8UBA - chains A and I of the 9 polymer chains in the assembly; structure by electron microscopy, 3.20 A resolution.

Chain A:
Molecule: Reverse transcriptase
From: Bordetella phage BPP-1
UniProt: Q775D8 (Q775D8_BPBPP); numbering as in UniProt (aligned over 1-328)
Amino-acid sequence (328 residues; row label = number of the first residue in the row):
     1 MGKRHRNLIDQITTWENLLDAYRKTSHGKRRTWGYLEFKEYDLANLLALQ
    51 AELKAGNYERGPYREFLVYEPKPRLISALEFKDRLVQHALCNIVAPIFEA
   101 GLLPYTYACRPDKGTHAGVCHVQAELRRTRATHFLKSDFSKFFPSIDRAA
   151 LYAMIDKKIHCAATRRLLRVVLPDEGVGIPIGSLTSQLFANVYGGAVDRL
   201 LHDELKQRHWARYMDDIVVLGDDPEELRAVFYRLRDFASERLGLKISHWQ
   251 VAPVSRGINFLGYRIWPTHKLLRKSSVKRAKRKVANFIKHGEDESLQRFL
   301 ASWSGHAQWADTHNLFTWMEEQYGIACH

Chain I:
Molecule: Diversity-generating retroelement (DGR) RNA Sp
Sequence (140 nucleotides; row label = number of the first residue in the row):
     1 CAUGGCUCUGCCAACGCUACGGCUUGGCGGGCUGGCCUUUCCUCAAUAGG
    51 UGGUCAGCCGGUUCUGUCCUGCUUCGGCGAACACGUUACACGGUUCGGCA
   101 AAACGUCGAUUACUGAAAAUGGAAAGGCGGGGCCGACUUC
Not modelled in the structure: 1-2, 34-46, 82-89, 140

How chain A and chain I interact:
Residue-residue contacts (121; chain A residue first):
  Met1(A) - C104(I)  phosphate contact
  Met1(A) - G105(I)  phosphate contact
  Gly2(A) - A123(I)  phosphate contact
  Lys3(A) - C107(I)  base contact
  Lys3(A) - G108(I)  hydrogen bond to the base
  Lys3(A) - A109(I)  hydrogen bond to the sugar
  Arg4(A) - A109(I)  base contact
  Arg4(A) - U110(I)  hydrogen bond to the sugar
  Arg4(A) - U111(I)  hydrogen bond to the base
  Arg4(A) - G122(I)  hydrogen bond to the base
  Arg4(A) - A123(I)  salt bridge to the phosphate
  Arg6(A) - U110(I)  hydrogen bond to the base
  Arg6(A) - A118(I)  sugar contact
  Arg6(A) - A119(I)  salt bridge to the phosphate
  Arg6(A) - U120(I)  base contact
  Arg6(A) - G121(I)  sugar contact
  Arg6(A) - G122(I)  hydrogen bond to the base
  Asn7(A) - U120(I)  hydrogen bond to the sugar
  Asn7(A) - G121(I)  hydrogen bond to the phosphate
  Arg23(A) - A48(I)  phosphate contact
  Arg23(A) - G49(I)  phosphate contact
  Ser26(A) - G50(I)  phosphate contact
  His27(A) - G49(I)  salt bridge to the phosphate
  His27(A) - G50(I)  salt bridge to the phosphate
  Gly28(A) - G50(I)  hydrogen bond to the phosphate
  Gly28(A) - U51(I)  phosphate contact
  Arg30(A) - G49(I)  hydrogen bond to the phosphate
  Arg30(A) - G50(I)  salt bridge to the phosphate
  Arg31(A) - U51(I)  phosphate contact
  Pro71(A) - G57(I)  base contact
  Pro71(A) - C58(I)  base contact
  Lys72(A) - G57(I)  sugar contact
  Lys72(A) - C58(I)  sugar contact
  Arg74(A) - G57(I)  salt bridge to the phosphate
  Ala100(A) - G105(I)  hydrogen bond to the sugar
  Ala100(A) - G131(I)  hydrogen bond to the base
  Gly101(A) - G105(I)  hydrogen bond to the sugar
  Gly101(A) - U106(I)  sugar contact
  Leu102(A) - G131(I)  hydrogen bond to the base
  Leu103(A) - G131(I)  base contact
  Pro104(A) - G130(I)  phosphate contact
  Pro104(A) - G131(I)  sugar contact
  Tyr105(A) - G130(I)  hydrogen bond to the phosphate
  Tyr105(A) - G131(I)  hydrogen bond to the phosphate
  Thr115(A) - U54(I)  base contact
  Thr115(A) - C55(I)  sugar contact
  Cys120(A) - U94(I)  hydrogen bond to the base
  Gln123(A) - G92(I)  base contact
  Gln123(A) - U94(I)  base contact
  Ala124(A) - U94(I)  phosphate contact
  Arg127(A) - C91(I)  base contact
  Arg127(A) - G92(I)  hydrogen bond to the base
  Arg127(A) - U94(I)  base contact
  Arg128(A) - U95(I)  salt bridge to the phosphate
  His133(A) - A80(I)  salt bridge to the phosphate
  Asp138(A) - G57(I)  phosphate contact
  Lys157(A) - C107(I)  salt bridge to the phosphate
  Lys157(A) - G108(I)  salt bridge to the phosphate
  Lys157(A) - U110(I)  salt bridge to the phosphate
  His160(A) - U110(I)  hydrogen bond to the sugar
  Cys161(A) - U120(I)  hydrogen bond to the base
  Ala162(A) - U120(I)  base contact
  Ala163(A) - U120(I)  hydrogen bond to the base
  Arg165(A) - U110(I)  hydrogen bond to the base
  Arg166(A) - U120(I)  hydrogen bond to the base
  Ile181(A) - G57(I)  base contact
  Gln187(A) - A56(I)  base contact
  Arg199(A) - G105(I)  hydrogen bond to the sugar
  Arg199(A) - U106(I)  hydrogen bond to the sugar
  Arg199(A) - G131(I)  hydrogen bond to the base
  His202(A) - G129(I)  hydrogen bond to the sugar
  His202(A) - G130(I)  sugar contact
  Asp203(A) - U106(I)  sugar contact
  Lys206(A) - C128(I)  hydrogen bond to the phosphate
  Lys206(A) - G129(I)  salt bridge to the phosphate
  Arg208(A) - C128(I)  phosphate contact
  Arg208(A) - G129(I)  salt bridge to the phosphate
  Arg208(A) - G130(I)  phosphate contact
  Tyr213(A) - C55(I)  sugar contact
  Tyr213(A) - A56(I)  sugar contact
  Met214(A) - A56(I)  sugar contact
  Asp215(A) - A56(I)  hydrogen bond to the sugar
  Asp215(A) - G57(I)  phosphate contact
  Asp216(A) - A56(I)  sugar contact
  Asp216(A) - G57(I)  phosphate contact
  Pro224(A) - G79(I)  phosphate contact
  Arg228(A) - C78(I)  hydrogen bond to the phosphate
  Arg228(A) - G79(I)  salt bridge to the phosphate
  His248(A) - C59(I)  salt bridge to the phosphate
  Val251(A) - G79(I)  phosphate contact
  Pro253(A) - A80(I)  phosphate contact
  Pro253(A) - A81(I)  phosphate contact
  Ser255(A) - A81(I)  hydrogen bond to the phosphate
  Arg256(A) - A81(I)  hydrogen bond to the base
  Leu261(A) - C55(I)  sugar contact
  Leu261(A) - A56(I)  phosphate contact
  Gly262(A) - C55(I)  sugar contact
  Thr268(A) - A90(I)  base contact
  Thr268(A) - C91(I)  hydrogen bond to the base
  Lys270(A) - G92(I)  base contact
  Lys270(A) - U94(I)  hydrogen bond to the base
  Arg273(A) - C55(I)  salt bridge to the phosphate
  Arg273(A) - A56(I)  salt bridge to the phosphate
  Arg273(A) - C58(I)  salt bridge to the phosphate
  Ser275(A) - C58(I)  phosphate contact
  Ser276(A) - C55(I)  hydrogen bond to the phosphate
  Arg279(A) - U54(I)  salt bridge to the phosphate
  Arg279(A) - C55(I)  salt bridge to the phosphate
  Lys283(A) - G53(I)  salt bridge to the phosphate
  Arg298(A) - U51(I)  hydrogen bond to the sugar
  Arg298(A) - G52(I)  hydrogen bond to the sugar
  Phe299(A) - G52(I)  sugar contact
  Phe299(A) - G53(I)  sugar contact
  Ser302(A) - G52(I)  hydrogen bond to the base
  Ser302(A) - G53(I)  hydrogen bond to the sugar
  Trp303(A) - G53(I)  phosphate contact
  Trp303(A) - U54(I)  phosphate contact
  His306(A) - U54(I)  hydrogen bond to the phosphate
  His306(A) - C55(I)  salt bridge to the phosphate
  Trp309(A) - G92(I)  base contact
  Trp309(A) - U94(I)  base contact
Also at the interface, not in a pair above, chain A (81 interface residues in all): Lys29, Ile76, Ile97, Glu99, Arg110, His116, Phe143, Lys158, His269, Lys278, Ala280, Gln308
Also at the interface, not in a pair above, chain I (41 interface residues in all): G60, C96

Summary:
81 residues of chain A face 41 of chain I across their interface, with 41 hydrogen bonds and 22 salt bridges.
Among the polar pairs are Lys3(A)-G108(I), Arg4(A)-U111(I) and Arg4(A)-G122(I).
Chain A is Reverse transcriptase (Bordetella phage BPP-1) and chain I is Diversity-generating retroelement
(DGR) RNA Sp; the structure, Diversity-generating retroelement (DGR) ribonucleoprotein reverse transcriptase -
Pre-active state 1b, was determined by electron microscopy together with 8UB7, 8UB8, 8UB9, 8UBB, 8UBC, 8UBD,
8UBE and 8UBF from the same study.
